PDB entry 2HCO | X-ray diffraction, 2.70 A resolution | chains A and B

== Chain A ==
Name: Hemoglobin (carbonmonoxy) (alpha chain)
Source organism: Homo sapiens
UniProt: P69905 (HBA_HUMAN); residue numbers follow UniProt; this construct covers 1-141
Amino-acid sequence (141 residues; row label = number of the first residue in the row):
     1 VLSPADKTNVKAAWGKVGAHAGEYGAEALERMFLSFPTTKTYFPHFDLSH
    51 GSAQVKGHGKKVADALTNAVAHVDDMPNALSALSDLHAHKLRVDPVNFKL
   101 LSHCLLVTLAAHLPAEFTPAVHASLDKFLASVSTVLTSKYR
Ion coordination: heme Fe: H87 (together with carbon monoxide)
Residues lining bound ligands:
  - carbon monoxide (CMO): L29, F43, H58, V62, H87, L101
  - carbon monoxide / heme: L29, Y42, F43, H45, F46, H58, K61, V62, A65, L66, L83, L86, H87, L91, V93, N97, F98, L101, L105, V132, L136
  - heme (HEM): Y42, F43, H45, F46, H58, K61, V62, A65, L66, L83, L86, H87, L91, V93, N97, F98, L101, L105, V132, L136
Curated features (UniProtKB/Swiss-Prot):
  - site: K61 (Not glycated)
  - natural variant: D6 (A6D: In J-Toronto; this construct carries the variant), A13 (A13D: In J-Paris 1/J-Aljezur), E27 (A27E: In Shenyang; this construct carries the variant), K61 (K61N: In Zambia; deletion: In Clinic), D64 (A64D: In Pontoise; this construct carries the variant), D75 (D75A: In Lille; D75G: In Chapel Hill; D75N: In G-Pest), A111 (A111D: In Petah Tikva)

== Chain B ==
Name: Hemoglobin (carbonmonoxy) (beta chain)
Source organism: Homo sapiens
UniProt: P68871 (HBB_HUMAN); residue numbers follow UniProt; this construct covers 1-146
Amino-acid sequence (146 residues; row label = number of the first residue in the row):
     1 VHLTPEEKSAVTALWGKVNVDEVGGEALGRLLVVYPWTQRFFESFGDLST
    51 PDAVMGNPKVKAHGKKVLGAFSDGLAHLDNLKGTFATLSELHCDKLHVDP
   101 ENFRLLGNVLVCVLAHHFGKEFTPPVQAAYQKVVAGVANALAHKYH
Ion coordination: heme Fe: H92 (together with carbon monoxide)
Residues lining bound ligands:
  - carbon monoxide (CMO): L28, F42, H63, V67, H92, L106
  - carbon monoxide / heme: L28, T38, F41, F42, H63, K66, V67, A70, F71, L88, L91, H92, L96, V98, N102, F103, L106, V137, L141
  - heme (HEM): T38, F41, F42, H63, K66, V67, A70, F71, L88, L91, H92, L96, V98, N102, F103, L106, V137, L141
Curated features (UniProtKB/Swiss-Prot):
  - natural variant: L3 (H3L: In Graz; this construct carries the variant), E7 (E7A: In G-Makassar; E7K: In Hb C; E7Q: In Machida; E7V: In SKCA), K8 (E8K: In G-Siriraj; this construct carries the variant), V11 (A11V: In Iraq-Halabja; this construct carries the variant), G16 (W16G: In Randwick; this construct carries the variant), V23 (E23V: In D-Granada; this construct carries the variant), G24 (V24G: In Miyashiro; this construct carries the variant), G25 (G25D: In Moscva; G25R: In Riverdale-Bronx; G25V: In Savannah), L32 (L32P: In Yokohama), V33 (L33V: In Muscat; this construct carries the variant), R40 (Q40R: In Tianshui; this construct carries the variant), F42 (F42Y: In Mequon; deletion: In Bruxelles), 11 further natural variant entries in UniProt

== Interface between chain A and chain B ==
Residue-residue contacts - 37 pairs, chain A then chain B:
  E30(A) with P124(B)
  R31(A) with F122(B), hydrogen bond (side chain-backbone); P124(B); Q127(B), hydrogen bond
  L34(A) with P124(B); P125(B); A128(B)
  S35(A) with Q127(B); A128(B); Q131(B)
  F36(A) with Q131(B)
  K99(A) with E101(B), salt bridge
  H103(A) with N108(B), hydrogen bond (side chain-backbone); C112(B); Q131(B)
  V107(A) with V111(B), hydrophobic; C112(B), hydrophobic; A115(B); Q127(B)
  A110(A) with C112(B); H116(B)
  A111(A) with A115(B); G119(B)
  H112(A) with K120(B)
  P114(A) with H116(B), hydrogen bond (backbone-side chain)
  F117(A) with R30(B), hydrogen bond (backbone-side chain); H116(B)
  T118(A) with R30(B)
  P119(A) with R30(B); V33(B); M55(B), hydrophobic
  H122(A) with R30(B), hydrogen bond; V34(B); C112(B)
  A123(A) with V34(B), hydrophobic
  D126(A) with V34(B); Y35(B)
Also at the interface, not in a pair above, chain A (20 interface residues in all): C104, A120
Also at the interface, not in a pair above, chain B (23 interface residues in all): E26, P51, V109, T123

== Summary ==
20 residues of chain A face 23 of chain B across their interface; the contacts include 6 hydrogen bonds and 1
salt bridge. Polar contacts include K99(A)-E101(B), R31(A)-F122(B) and R31(A)-Q127(B). Bound to chain A: heme,
carbon monoxide and carbon monoxide / heme.
Here chain A is Hemoglobin (carbonmonoxy) (alpha chain) and chain B is Hemoglobin (carbonmonoxy) (beta chain),
both from Homo sapiens. Entry 2HCO (The structure of human carbonmonoxy haemoglobin at 2.7 angstroms
resolution) was determined by X-ray diffraction together with 1HCO from the same study.
